8DZR - chains A and B of the 5 polymer chains in the assembly; structure by electron microscopy, 2.61 A resolution.

# Chain A
Molecule: Kappa-type opioid receptor
From: Homo sapiens
UniProt: P41145 (OPRK_HUMAN); numbering as in UniProt (aligned over 54-338)
Amino-acid sequence (287 residues; row label = number of the first residue in the row):
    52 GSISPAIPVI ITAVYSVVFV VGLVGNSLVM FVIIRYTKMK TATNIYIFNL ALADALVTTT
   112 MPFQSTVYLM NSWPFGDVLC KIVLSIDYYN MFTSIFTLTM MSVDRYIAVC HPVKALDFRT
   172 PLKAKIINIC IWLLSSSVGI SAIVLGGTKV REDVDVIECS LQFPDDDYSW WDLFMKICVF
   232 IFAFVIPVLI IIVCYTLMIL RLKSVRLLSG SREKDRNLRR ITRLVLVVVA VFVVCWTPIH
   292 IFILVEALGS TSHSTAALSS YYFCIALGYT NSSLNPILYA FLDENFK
Not modelled in the structure: 52-55, 86-90, 202-206, 214-220, 300-306, 338
Cystine bridges: C131-C210
Sequence notes: expression tag (52-53); engineered mutation L135 (Ile in P41145)
Ligand contacts: gustducin (U9I; methyl (3R)-4-[(3,4-dichlorophenyl)acetyl]-3-[(pyrrolidin-1-yl)methyl]piperazine-1-carboxylate): V108, T111, F114, Q115, V134, L135, D138, Y139, M142, C210, V230, W287, I290, H291, I294, Y312, I316, Y320
From the paper describing this entry:
  - binding site for gustducin: Q115, D138, H291
  - contacts within the chain: R156-Y246 (hydrogen bond)
  - mutagenesis - R156A: decreased signaling with G alpha gustducin protein (chain B)
  - mutagenesis - N336A: abolished signaling with G alpha gustducin protein (chain B)
  - mutagenesis - V108A, D138N, D138N/V230A (9,120-fold), D138N/H291A (1,288-fold), R156A, V230A, H291A: decreased signaling in response to gustducin
  - mutagenesis - D138N: decreased signaling in response to U50,488
  - mutagenesis - I135L: increased expression (citing earlier work)
  - mutagenesis - Q115N, V134A, I316A: unchanged signaling in response to gustducin
  - mutagenesis - N336A (2-fold): decreased signaling

# Chain B
Molecule: G alpha gustducin protein
From: Homo sapiens
Amino-acid sequence (354 residues; row label = number of the first residue in the row):
     1 MGSTVSAEDK AAAERSKMID KNLREDAERD ARTVKLLLLG AGESGKATIV KQMKIIHKNG
    61 YSEQECMEFK AVIYSNTLQS ILAIVKAMTT LGIDYVNPRS AEDQRQLYAM ANTLEDGGMT
   121 PQLAEVIKRL WRDPGIQACF ERASEYQLND SAAYYLNDLD RITASGYVPN EQDVLHSRVK
   181 TTGIIETQFS FKDLHFRMFD VGAQRSERKK WIHCFEGVTC IIFCAALSAY DMVLVEDEEV
   241 NRMHASLKLF DSICNHKYFS DTSIVLFLNK KDIFQEKVTK VHLSICFPEY TGPNTFEDAG
   301 NYIKNQFLDL NLKKEDKEIY SHMTCSTDTQ NVKFVFDAVT DIIIKENLKD CGLF
Not modelled in the structure: 1-4, 42-43, 53-180, 203-205, 230-241
From the paper describing this entry:
  - mutagenesis - C351A: decreased signaling with Kappa-type opioid receptor (chain A)

# How chain A and chain B interact
Contacting residue pairs - 41 pairs, chain A then chain B:
  T94(A) - C351(B)  hydrogen bond
  R156(A) - C351(B)
  R156(A) - L353(B)
  A159(A) - N347(B)  hydrogen bond (backbone-side chain)
  V160(A) - I344(B)
  V160(A) - L348(B)  hydrophobic
  P163(A) - T340(B)
  P163(A) - I343(B)
  P163(A) - I344(B)  hydrophobic
  P163(A) - N347(B)
  V164(A) - R32(B)  hydrogen bond (backbone-side chain)
  V164(A) - L194(B)  hydrophobic
  A166(A) - N347(B)
  L167(A) - R32(B)
  R170(A) - C351(B)
  M249(A) - L353(B)  hydrophobic
  R252(A) - I344(B)
  L253(A) - I344(B)  hydrophobic
  L253(A) - L348(B)  hydrophobic
  V256(A) - D341(B)
  V256(A) - K345(B)
  R257(A) - E318(B)
  R257(A) - Y320(B)
  R257(A) - D337(B)
  R257(A) - D341(B)  salt bridge
  R257(A) - K345(B)  hydrogen bond (backbone-side chain)
  L258(A) - D316(B)
  L258(A) - E318(B)  hydrogen bond (backbone-side chain)
  L258(A) - K345(B)
  L259(A) - K345(B)
  N268(A) - F354(B)
  I272(A) - L353(B)
  I272(A) - F354(B)  hydrophobic
  D334(A) - C351(B)
  D334(A) - G352(B)
  D334(A) - L353(B)
  E335(A) - G352(B)  hydrogen bond (backbone-backbone)
  E335(A) - F354(B)
  N336(A) - K349(B)  hydrogen bond (side chain-backbone)
  N336(A) - D350(B)  hydrogen bond (side chain-backbone)
  N336(A) - G352(B)
Other interface residues (no listed pair), chain A (25 interface residues in all): D155, K165, T171, L275
Other interface residues (no listed pair), chain B (24 interface residues in all): E28, A31, E315, K317, F336
From the paper, about this interface:
  - specific contacts: R156(A)-L353(B) (hydrophobic contact)
  - interface residues, chain A: N336(A)

# Summary
Chain A and chain B form an interface of 25 and 24 residues respectively; the contacts include 8 hydrogen
bonds and 1 salt bridge. Among the polar pairs are R257(A)-D341(B), T94(A)-C351(B) and A159(A)-N347(B). The
authors report a hydrophobic contact between R156(A) and L353(B). The paper reports a binding site for
gustducin at Q115(A), D138(A) and H291(A); V108A, D138N and D138N/V230A of chain A, among others, reduce
signaling in response to gustducin; 13 substitutions were tested in all.
Here chain A is Kappa-type opioid receptor and chain B is G alpha gustducin protein, both from Homo sapiens.
Entry 8DZR (GR89,696 bound Kappa Opioid Receptor in complex with gustducin) was determined by electron
microscopy (same publication as 8DZP, 8DZQ and 8DZS).
